1W0J - chains D and G of the 7 polymer chains in the assembly; structure by X-ray diffraction, 2.20 A resolution.

# Chain D
Protein: ATP synthase beta chain, mitochondrial precursor
Source organism: Bos taurus
Notes: EC 3.6.3.14
Reference sequence: P00829 (ATPB_BOVIN); residues -3 to 478 here correspond to UniProt positions 47-528 (UniProt number = residue number + 50)
Sequence (482 residues; numbered -3 to 478; the number before each row is that of its first residue; numbers below 1 keep their minus sign (Ala-3 is residue -3)):
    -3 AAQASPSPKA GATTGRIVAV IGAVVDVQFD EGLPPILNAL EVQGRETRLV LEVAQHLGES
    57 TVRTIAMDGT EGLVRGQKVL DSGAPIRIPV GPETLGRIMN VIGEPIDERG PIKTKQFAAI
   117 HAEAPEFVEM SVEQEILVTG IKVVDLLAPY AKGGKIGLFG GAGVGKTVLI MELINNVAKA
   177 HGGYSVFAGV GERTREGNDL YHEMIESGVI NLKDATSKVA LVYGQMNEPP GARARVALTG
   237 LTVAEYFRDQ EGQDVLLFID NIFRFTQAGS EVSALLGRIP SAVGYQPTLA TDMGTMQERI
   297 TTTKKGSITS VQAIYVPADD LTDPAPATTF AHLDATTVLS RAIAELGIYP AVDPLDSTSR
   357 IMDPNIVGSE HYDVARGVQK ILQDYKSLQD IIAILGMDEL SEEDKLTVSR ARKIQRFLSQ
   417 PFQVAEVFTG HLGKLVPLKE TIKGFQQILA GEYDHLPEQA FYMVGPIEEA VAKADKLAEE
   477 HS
Unresolved in the structure: -3 to 8, 476-478
Ion coordination: Mg2+: Thr163 (together with ADP, beryllium trifluoride)
Small-molecule neighbours: ADP / beryllium trifluoride: Gly157, Ala158, Gly159, Val160, Gly161, Lys162, Thr163, Val164, Glu188, Arg189, Tyr311, Tyr345, Pro346, Phe418, Ala421, Phe424, Thr425
UniProt features mapped onto this chain:
  - binding site (ADP): Gly159, Val160, Gly161, Lys162, Thr163, Val164
  - binding site (ATP): Gly159, Gly161, Lys162, Thr163, Val164, Arg189
  - binding site (phosphate): Gly159, Val160, Gly161, Lys162, Thr163
  - binding site (Mg(2+)): Thr163, Glu188
  - modified residue: Lys74 (N6-acetyllysine), Lys111 (N6-acetyllysine), Lys148 (N6-acetyllysine), Lys209 (N6-acetyllysine), Lys214 (N6-acetyllysine), Thr262 (Phosphothreonine), Ser365 (Phosphoserine), Lys376 (N6-acetyllysine), Ser383 (Phosphoserine), Lys430 (N6-acetyllysine), Lys435 (N6-acetyllysine), Lys472 (N6-acetyllysine)
  - glycosylation: Ser56 (O-linked (GlcNAc) serine)
Reported in the primary citation:
  - catalytic residues: Lys162, Glu188, Arg189
  - binding site for beryllium trifluoride: Lys162, Glu188, Arg189

# Chain G
Protein: ATP synthase gamma chain, mitochondrial precursor
Source organism: Bos taurus
Notes: EC 3.6.3.14
Reference sequence: P05631 (ATPG_BOVIN); residues 1-272 here correspond to UniProt positions 26-297 (UniProt number = residue number + 25)
Sequence (272 residues; row label = number of the first residue in the row):
     1 ATLKDITRRL KSIKNIQKIT KSMKMVAAAK YARAERELKP ARVYGVGSLA LYEKADIKTP
    61 EDKKKHLIIG VSSDRGLCGA IHSSVAKQMK SEAANLAAAG KEVKIIGVGD KIRSILHRTH
   121 SDQFLVTFKE VGRRPPTFGD ASVIALELLN SGYEFDEGSI IFNRFRSVIS YKTEEKPIFS
   181 LDTISSAESM SIYDDIDADV LRNYQEYSLA NIIYYSLKES TTSEQSARMT AMDNASKNAS
   241 EMIDKLTLTF NRTRQAVITK ELIEIISGAA AL
Unresolved in the structure: 48-66, 91-104, 117-126, 149-158, 174-200
UniProt features mapped onto this chain:
  - modified residue: Lys14 (N6-acetyllysine), Lys24 (N6-succinyllysine), Lys30 (N6-acetyllysine), Lys90 (N6-acetyllysine), Ser121 (Phosphoserine), Lys129 (N6-acetyllysine), Lys172 (N6-acetyllysine), Lys245 (N6-succinyllysine)

# How chain D and chain G interact
Contacting residue pairs - 21 pairs, chain D then chain G:
  Ala270(D) with Leu272(G)
  Gly273(D) with Leu272(G)
  Arg274(D) with Leu272(G)
  Ile275(D) with Ala269(G), hydrophobic; Leu272(G)
  Pro276(D) with Ile265(G); Gly268(G); Ala269(G)
  Ser277(D) with Ile265(G)
  Ala278(D) with Glu261(G)
  Asp386(D) with Arg8(G), salt bridge; Ser12(G)
  Ile387(D) with Asn15(G); Ile19(G), hydrophobic
  Ile390(D) with Ile16(G), hydrophobic
  Leu391(D) with Ile19(G), hydrophobic; Thr20(G); Leu77(G); Met232(G), hydrophobic
  Glu395(D) with Arg75(G), salt bridge; Leu77(G)
Other interface residues (no listed pair), chain D (15 interface residues in all): Val279, Gln385, Asp394
Other interface residues (no listed pair), chain G (17 interface residues in all): Met23, Lys111, Glu264

# In short
The interface between chain D and chain G involves 15 residues on one side and 17 on the other; the contacts
include 2 salt bridges. Polar pairs include Asp386(D)-Arg8(G) and Glu395(D)-Arg75(G). The paper reports
catalytic residues Lys162(D), Glu188(D) and Arg189(D); a binding site for beryllium trifluoride at Lys162(D),
Glu188(D) and Arg189(D).
Chain D is ATP synthase beta chain, mitochondrial precursor and chain G is ATP synthase gamma chain,
mitochondrial precursor, both from Bos taurus; the structure, Beryllium fluoride inhibited bovine F1-ATPase,
was determined by X-ray diffraction (same publication as 1W0K).
